PDB entry 1I3Q | X-ray diffraction, 3.10 A resolution | chains A and I of the 10 polymer chains in the assembly

Chain A:
Molecule: DNA-directed RNA polymerase II largest subunit
Organism: Saccharomyces cerevisiae
Notes: EC 2.7.7.6
UniProtKB: P04050 (RPB1_YEAST); residue numbers follow UniProt; this construct covers 1-1733
Chain sequence (1733 residues; numbered 1 to 1733; the number before each row is that of its first residue):
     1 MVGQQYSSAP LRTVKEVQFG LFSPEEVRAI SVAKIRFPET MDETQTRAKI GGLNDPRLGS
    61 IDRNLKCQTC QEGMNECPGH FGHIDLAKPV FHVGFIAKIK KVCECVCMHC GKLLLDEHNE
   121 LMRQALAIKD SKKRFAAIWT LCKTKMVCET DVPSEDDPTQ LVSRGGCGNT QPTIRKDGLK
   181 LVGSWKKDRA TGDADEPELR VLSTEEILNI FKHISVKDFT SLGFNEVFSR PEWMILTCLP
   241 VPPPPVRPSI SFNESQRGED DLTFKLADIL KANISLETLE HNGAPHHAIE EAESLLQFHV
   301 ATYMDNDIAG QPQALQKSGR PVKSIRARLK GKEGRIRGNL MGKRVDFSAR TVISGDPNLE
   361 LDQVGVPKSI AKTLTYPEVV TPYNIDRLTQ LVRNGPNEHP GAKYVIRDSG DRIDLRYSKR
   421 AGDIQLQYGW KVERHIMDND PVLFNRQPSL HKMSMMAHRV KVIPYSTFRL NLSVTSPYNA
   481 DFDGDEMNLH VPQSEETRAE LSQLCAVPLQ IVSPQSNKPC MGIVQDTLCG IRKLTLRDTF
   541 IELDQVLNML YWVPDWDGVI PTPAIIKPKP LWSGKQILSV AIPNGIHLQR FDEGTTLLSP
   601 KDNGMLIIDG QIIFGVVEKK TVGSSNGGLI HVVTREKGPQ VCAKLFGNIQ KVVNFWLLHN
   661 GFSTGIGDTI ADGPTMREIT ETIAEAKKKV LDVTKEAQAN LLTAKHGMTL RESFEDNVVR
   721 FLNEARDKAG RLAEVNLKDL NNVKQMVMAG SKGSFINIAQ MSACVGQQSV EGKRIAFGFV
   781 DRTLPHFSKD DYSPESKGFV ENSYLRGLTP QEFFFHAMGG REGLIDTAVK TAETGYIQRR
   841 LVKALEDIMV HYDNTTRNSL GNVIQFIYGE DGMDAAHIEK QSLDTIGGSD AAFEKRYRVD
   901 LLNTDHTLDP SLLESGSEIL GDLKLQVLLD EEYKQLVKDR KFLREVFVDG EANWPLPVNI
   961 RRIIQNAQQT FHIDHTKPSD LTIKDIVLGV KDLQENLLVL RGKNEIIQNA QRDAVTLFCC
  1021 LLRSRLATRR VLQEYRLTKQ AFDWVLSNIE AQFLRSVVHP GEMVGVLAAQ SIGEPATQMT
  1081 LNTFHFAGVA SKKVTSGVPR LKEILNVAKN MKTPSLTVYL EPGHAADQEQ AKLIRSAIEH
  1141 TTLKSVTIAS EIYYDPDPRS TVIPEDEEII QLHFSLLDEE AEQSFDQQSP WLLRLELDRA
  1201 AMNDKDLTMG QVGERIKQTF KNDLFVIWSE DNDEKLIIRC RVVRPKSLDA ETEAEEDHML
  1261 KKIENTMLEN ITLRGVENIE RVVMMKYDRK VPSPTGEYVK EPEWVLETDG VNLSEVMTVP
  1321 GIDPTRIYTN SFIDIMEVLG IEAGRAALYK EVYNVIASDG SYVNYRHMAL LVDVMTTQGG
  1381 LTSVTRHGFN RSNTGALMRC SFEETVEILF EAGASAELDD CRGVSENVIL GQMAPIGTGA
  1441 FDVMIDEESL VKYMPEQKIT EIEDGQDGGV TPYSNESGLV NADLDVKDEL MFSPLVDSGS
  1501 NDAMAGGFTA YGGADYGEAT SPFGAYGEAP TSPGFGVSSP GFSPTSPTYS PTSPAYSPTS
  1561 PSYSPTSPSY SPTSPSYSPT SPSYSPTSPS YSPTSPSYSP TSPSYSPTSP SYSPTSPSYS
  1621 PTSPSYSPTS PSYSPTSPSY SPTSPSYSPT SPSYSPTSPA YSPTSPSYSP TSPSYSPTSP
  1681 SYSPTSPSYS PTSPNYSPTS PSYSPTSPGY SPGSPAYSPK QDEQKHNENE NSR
Disordered / not traced: 1, 1082-1091, 1177-1186, 1244-1253, 1446-1733
Swiss-Prot annotation at these positions:
  - region: Pro248 to Asp260 (Lid loop), Asn306 to Lys323 (Rudder loop), Pro810 to Glu822 (Bridging helix)
  - binding site (Zn(2+)): Cys67, Cys70, Cys77, His80, Cys107, Cys110, Cys148, Cys167
  - binding site (Mg(2+)): Asp481, Asp483, Asp485
  - modified residue: Thr1471 (Phosphothreonine)
  - cross-link (Glycyl lysine isopeptide (Lys-Gly)): Lys695 (interchain with G-Cter in ubiquitin), Lys1246 (interchain with G-Cter in ubiquitin), Lys1350 (interchain with G-Cter in ubiquitin)
  - natural variant: Ser1653 to Pro1659 (deletion: In strain: A364A)
  - mutagenesis: Lys1246 (K1246R: Impairs ubiquitination during transcription stress)
Bound ions: Zn2+ site 1: Cys67, Cys70, Cys77, His80; Zn2+ site 2: Cys107, Cys110, Cys167; Mg2+: Asp481, Asp483, Asp485
What the authors report for this chain:
  - Mg2+ coordination: Asp481, Asp483, Asp485

Chain I:
Molecule: DNA-directed RNA polymerase II 14.2KD polypeptide
Organism: Saccharomyces cerevisiae
Notes: EC 2.7.7.6
UniProtKB: P27999 (RPB9_YEAST); residue numbers follow UniProt; this construct covers 1-122
Chain sequence (122 residues; row label = number of the first residue in the row):
     1 MTTFRFCRDC NNMLYPREDK ENNRLLFECR TCSYVEEAGS PLVYRHELIT NIGETAGVVQ
    61 DIGSDPTLPR SDRECPKCHS RENVFFQSQQ RRKDTSMVLF FVCLSCSHIF TSDQKNKRTQ
   121 FS
Swiss-Prot annotation at these positions:
  - zinc finger: Cys7 to Cys32 (C4-type), Ser71 to Thr111 (TFIIS-type)
  - binding site (Zn(2+)): Cys7, Cys10, Cys29, Cys32, Cys75, Cys78, Cys103, Cys106
  - modified residue: Ser40 (Phosphoserine)
Bound ions: Zn2+ site 1: Cys7, Cys10, Cys29, Cys32; Zn2+ site 2: Cys75, Cys78, Cys103, Cys106

Interface between chain A and chain I:
Contacting residue pairs - 59 pairs, chain A then chain I:
  Ala697(A) with Met97(I), hydrophobic
  Gln698(A) with Met97(I); Val98(I); Leu99(I); Ser112(I), hydrogen bond (backbone-side chain)
  Ala699(A) with Ser112(I); Gln114(I), hydrogen bond (backbone-backbone)
  Asn700(A) with Asp113(I), hydrogen bond; Lys115(I)
  Thr709(A) with Lys93(I); Asp94(I)
  Leu710(A) with Ser96(I); Met97(I)
  Arg711(A) with Gln87(I), hydrogen bond; Lys93(I); Thr95(I), hydrogen bond (side chain-backbone); Ser96(I), hydrogen bond (side chain-backbone); Met97(I)
  Phe714(A) with Met97(I), hydrophobic
  Asp781(A) with Arg91(I), salt bridge
  Arg782(A) with Thr67(I)
  Ser788(A) with Thr67(I); Pro69(I)
  Lys789(A) with Thr67(I), hydrogen bond (backbone-backbone); Pro69(I)
  Asp790(A) with Phe86(I); Gln87(I)
  Tyr792(A) with Gln87(I)
  Thr1147(A) with Leu48(I); Ile49(I)
  Ile1148(A) with Glu47(I); Leu48(I), hydrogen bond (backbone-backbone); Ile49(I), hydrogen bond (backbone-backbone)
  Ala1149(A) with Arg45(I); Glu47(I)
  Ser1150(A) with Arg45(I); His46(I), hydrogen bond (backbone-backbone)
  Glu1151(A) with Leu42(I); Tyr44(I); Arg45(I), salt bridge
  Ile1152(A) with Leu42(I); Val43(I), hydrogen bond (backbone-backbone); Tyr44(I), hydrogen bond (backbone-backbone)
  Tyr1153(A) with Pro41(I); Leu42(I)
  Tyr1154(A) with Glu18(I), hydrogen bond; Arg24(I); Leu25(I), hydrophobic; Pro41(I), hydrogen bond (backbone-backbone)
  Pro1156(A) with Asn23(I)
  Val1162(A) with Pro41(I), hydrophobic
  Pro1190(A) with Glu18(I)
  Trp1191(A) with Leu25(I), hydrophobic; Val43(I), hydrophobic
  Asp1257(A) with Pro16(I)
  Lys1261(A) with Tyr44(I)
  Glu1264(A) with Tyr44(I), hydrogen bond; His46(I), salt bridge
  Leu1268(A) with Leu48(I), hydrophobic
Other interface residues (no listed pair), chain A (32 interface residues in all): Leu701, Lys1144
Other interface residues (no listed pair), chain I (32 interface residues in all): Leu68, Arg92

Overview:
Chain A and chain I each contribute 32 residues to their interface, with 15 hydrogen bonds and 3 salt bridges.
Among the polar pairs are Asp781(A)-Arg91(I), Glu1151(A)-Arg45(I) and Glu1264(A)-His46(I). From the paper:
Mg2+ coordination by Asp481(A), Asp483(A) and Asp485(A).
Here chain A is DNA-directed RNA polymerase II largest subunit and chain I is DNA-directed RNA polymerase II
14.2KD polypeptide, both from Saccharomyces cerevisiae. Entry 1I3Q (RNA polymerase II crystal form I at 3.1 A
resolution) was determined by X-ray diffraction together with 1I50 from the same study.
